PDB entry 4BBL | electron microscopy, 18.00 A resolution (very low resolution: no residue pairs are listed; an interface is given only as per-side residue counts) | chains L and Y of the 26 polymer chains in the assembly

== Chain L ==
Name: Nucleoprotein
Source organism: Influenza A virus
UniProtKB: P15682 (NCAP_I33A0); numbering as in UniProt (aligned over 8-498)
Amino-acid sequence (499 residues; each row starts with the number of its first residue):
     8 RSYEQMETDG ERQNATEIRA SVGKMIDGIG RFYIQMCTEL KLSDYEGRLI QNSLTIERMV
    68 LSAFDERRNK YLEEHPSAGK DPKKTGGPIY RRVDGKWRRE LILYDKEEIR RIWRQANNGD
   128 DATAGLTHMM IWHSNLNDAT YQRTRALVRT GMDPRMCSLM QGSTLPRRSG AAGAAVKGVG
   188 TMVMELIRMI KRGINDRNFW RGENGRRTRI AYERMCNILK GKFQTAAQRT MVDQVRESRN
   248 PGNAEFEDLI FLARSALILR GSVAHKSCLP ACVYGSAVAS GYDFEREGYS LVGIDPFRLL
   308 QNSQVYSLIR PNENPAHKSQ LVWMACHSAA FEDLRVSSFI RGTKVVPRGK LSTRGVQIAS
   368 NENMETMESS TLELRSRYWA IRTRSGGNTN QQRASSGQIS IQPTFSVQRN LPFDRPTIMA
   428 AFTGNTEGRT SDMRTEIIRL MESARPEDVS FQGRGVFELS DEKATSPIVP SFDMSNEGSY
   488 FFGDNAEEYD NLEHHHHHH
Not modelled in the structure: 8-20, 73-91, 203-212, 397-404, 420-437, 490-506
Sequence notes: expression tag (499-506); conflict Asp-34 (Gly in P15682), Arg-105 (Met in P15682), Thr-237 (Ala in P15682), Ser-283 (Pro in P15682), Thr-472 (Ala in P15682)
UniProt features mapped onto this chain:
  - motif: Lys-198 to Arg-216 (Bipartite nuclear localization signal)

== Chain Y ==
Molecule: 308-nt RNA strand
Source organism: Influenza A virus
Sequence (308 nucleotides; numbered 1 to 308; the number before each row is that of its first residue):
     1 UUUUUUUUUU UUUUUUUUUU UUUUUUUUUU UUUUUUUUUU UUUUUUUUUU UUUUUUUUUU
    61 UUUUUUUUUU UUUUUUUUUU UUUUUUUUUU UUUUUUUUUU UUUUUUUUUU UUUUUUUUUU
   121 UUUUUUUUUU UUUUUUUUUU UUUUUUUUUU UUUUUUUUUU UUUUUUUUUU UUUUUUUUUU
   181 UUUUUUUUUU UUUUUUUUUU UUUUUUUUUU UUUUUUUUUU UUUUUUUUUU UUUUUUUUUU
   241 UUUUUUUUUU UUUUUUUUUU UUUUUUUUUU UUUUUUUUUU UUUUUUUUUU UUUUUUUUUU
   301 UUUUUUUU

== Chain L / chain Y interface ==
At this resolution (18 A) residue pairs are not listed: 20 residues of chain L and 18 of chain Y lie at the interface.

== Summary ==
20 residues of chain L and 18 residues of chain Y are in contact.
Chain L is Nucleoprotein and chain Y is a 308-nt RNA strand, both from Influenza A virus; the structure,
Cryo-electron microscopy reconstruction of the helical part of influenza A virus ribonucleoprotein isolated
from virions, was determined by electron microscopy.
